Entry 8GXX (electron microscopy, 3.00 A resolution); this record covers chains B and G of the 12 polymer chains in the assembly.

# Chain B
Name: V-type ATP synthase alpha chain
Organism: Thermus thermophilus HB8
Notes: EC 7.1.2.2
UniProt: Q56403 (VATA_THET8); numbering as in UniProt (aligned over 1-578)
Chain sequence (578 residues; each row starts with the number of its first residue):
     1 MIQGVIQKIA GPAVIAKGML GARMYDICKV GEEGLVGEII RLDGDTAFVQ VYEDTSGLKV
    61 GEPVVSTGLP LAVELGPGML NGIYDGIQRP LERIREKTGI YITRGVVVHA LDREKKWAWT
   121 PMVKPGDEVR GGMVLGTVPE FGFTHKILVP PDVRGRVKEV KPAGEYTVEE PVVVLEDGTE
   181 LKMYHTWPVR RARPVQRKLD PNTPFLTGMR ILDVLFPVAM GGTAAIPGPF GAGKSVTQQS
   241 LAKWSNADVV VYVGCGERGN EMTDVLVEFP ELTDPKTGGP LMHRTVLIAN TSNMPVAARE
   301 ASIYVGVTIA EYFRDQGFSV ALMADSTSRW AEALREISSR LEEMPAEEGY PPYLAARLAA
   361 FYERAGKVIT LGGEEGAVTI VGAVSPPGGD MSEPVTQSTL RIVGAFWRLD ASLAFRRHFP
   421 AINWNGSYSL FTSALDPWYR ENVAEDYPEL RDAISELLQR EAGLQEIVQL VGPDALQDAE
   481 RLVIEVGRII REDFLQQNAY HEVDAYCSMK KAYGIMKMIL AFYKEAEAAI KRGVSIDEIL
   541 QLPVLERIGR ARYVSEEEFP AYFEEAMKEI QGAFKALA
Differences from the reference sequence: conflict A232 (Ser in Q56403), S235 (Thr in Q56403)
Ligand contacts: ATP (adenosine-5'-triphosphate): P229, F230, G231, A232, G233, K234, S235, V236, R258, E261, S385, F419, P420, Q497, N498, A499, Y500
From the paper describing this entry:
  - binding site for ATP: K234, S235, V236

# Chain G
Name: V-type ATP synthase subunit D
Organism: Thermus thermophilus HB8
UniProt: O87880 (VATD_THET8); residues 1-223 here = UniProt positions 1-223
Chain sequence (223 residues; row label = number of the first residue in the row):
     1 MSQVSPTRMN LLQRRGQLRL AQKGVDLLKK KRDALVAEFF GLVREAMEAR KALDQAAKEA
    61 YAALLLAQAF DGPEVVAGAA LGVPPLEGVE AEVENVWGSK VPRLKATFPD GALLSPVGTP
   121 AYTLEASRAF RRYAEALIRV ANTETRLKKI GEEIKKTTRR VNALEQVVIP GIRAQIRFIQ
   181 QVLEQRERED TFRLKRIKGK IEAREAEEEG GRPNPQVEIG AGL
Unresolved in the structure: 1-3, 210-223

# Interface between chain B and chain G
Residue-residue contacts - 10 pairs, chain B then chain G:
  E342(B) with K195(G), hydrogen bond (backbone-side chain); K198(G), salt bridge
  M344(B) with R188(G); T191(G)
  P345(B) with R188(G)
  E347(B) with E184(G), hydrogen bond (backbone-side chain); R188(G)
  E348(B) with E184(G)
  L470(B) with V36(G)
  V471(B) with F40(G), hydrophobic
Also at the interface, not in a pair above, chain B (10 interface residues in all): A346, Q469, A475
Also at the interface, not in a pair above, chain G (10 interface residues in all): R32, D33, F192

# In short
Chain B and chain G each contribute 10 residues to their interface; the contacts include 2 hydrogen bonds and
1 salt bridge. Polar pairs include E342(B)-K198(G), E342(B)-K195(G) and E347(B)-E184(G). Bound to chain B:
ATP. From the paper: a binding site for ATP at K234(B), S235(B) and V236(B).
Chain B is V-type ATP synthase alpha chain and chain G is V-type ATP synthase subunit D, both from Thermus
thermophilus HB8; the structure, 3 nucleotide-bound V1EG of V/A-ATPase from Thermus thermophilus, was
determined by electron microscopy together with 8GXU, 8GXW, 8GXY and 8GXZ from the same study.
